8YP6 - chains a and k of the 20 polymer chains in the assembly; structure by electron microscopy, 4.70 A resolution (low resolution: residue-level contacts below are approximate; hydrogen-bond / salt-bridge calls are withheld).

Chain a:
Molecule: 16S rRNA
Source organism: Mycolicibacterium smegmatis MC2 155
Sequence (1510 nucleotides; row label = number of the first residue in the row):
     9 UGGAGAGUUUGAUCCUGGCUCAGGACGAACGCUGGCGGCGUGCUUAACAC
    59 AUGCAAGUCGAACGGAAAGGCCCUUUCGGGGGUACUCGAGUGGCGAACGG
   109 GUGAGUAACACGUGGGUGAUCUGCCCUGCACUUUGGGAUAAGCCUGGGAA
   159 ACUGGGUCUAAUACCGAAUACACCCUGCUGGUCGCAUGGCCUGGUAGGGG
   209 AAAGCUUUUGCGGUGUGGGAUGGGCCCGCGGCCUAUCAGCUUGUUGGUGG
   259 GGUGAUGGCCUACCAAGGCGACGACGGGUAGCCGGCCUGAGAGGGUGACC
   309 GGCCACACUGGGACUGAGAUACGGCCCAGACUCCUACGGGAGGCAGCAGU
   359 GGGGAAUAUUGCACAAUGGGCGCAAGCCUGAUGCAGCGACGCCGCGUGAG
   409 GGAUGACGGCCUUCGGGUUGUAAACCUCUUUCAGCACAGACGAAGCGCAA
   459 GUGACGGUAUGUGCAGAAGAAGGACCGGCCAACUACGUGCCAGCAGCCGC
   509 GGUAAUACGUAGGGUCCGAGCGUUGUCCGGAAUUACUGGGCGUAAAGAGC
   559 UCGUAGGUGGUUUGUCGCGUUGUUCGUGAAAACUCACAGCUUAACUGUGG
   609 GCGUGCGGGCGAUACGGGCAGACUAGAGUACUGCAGGGGAGACUGGAAUU
   659 CCUGGUGUAGCGGUGGAAUGCGCAGAUAUCAGGAGGAACACCGGUGGCGA
   709 AGGCGGGUCUCUGGGCAGUAACUGACGCUGAGGAGCGAAAGCGUGGGGAG
   759 CGAACAGGAUUAGAUACCCUGGUAGUCCACGCCGUAAACGGUGGGUACUA
   809 GGUGUGGGUUUCCUUCCUUGGGAUCCGUGCCGUAGCUAACGCAUUAAGUA
   859 CCCCGCCUGGGGAGUACGGCCGCAAGGCUAAAACUCAAAGGAAUUGACGG
   909 GGGCCCGCACAAGCGGCGGAGCAUGUGGAUUAAUUCGAUGCAACGCGAAG
   959 AACCUUACCUGGGUUUGACAUGCACAGGACGCCGGCAGAGAUGUCGGUUC
  1009 CCUUGUGGCCUGUGUGCAGGUGGUGCAUGGCUGUCGUCAGCUCGUGUCGU
  1059 GAGAUGUUGGGUUAAGUCCCGCAACGAGCGCAACCCUUGUCUCAUGUUGC
  1109 CAGCACGUUAUGGUGGGGACUCGUGAGAGACUGCCGGGGUCAACUCGGAG
  1159 GAAGGUGGGGAUGACGUCAAGUCAUCAUGCCCCUUAUGUCCAGGGCUUCA
  1209 CACAUGCUACAAUGGCCGGUACAAAGGGCUGCGAUGCCGUGAGGUGGAGC
  1259 GAAUCCUUUCAAAGCCGGUCUCAGUUCGGAUCGGGGUCUGCAACUCGACC
  1309 CCGUGAAGUCGGAGUCGCUAGUAAUCGCAGAUCAGCAACGCUGCGGUGAA
  1359 UACGUUCCCGGGCCUUGUACACACCGCCCGUCACGUCAUGAAAGUCGGUA
  1409 ACACCCGAAGCCGGUGGCCUAACCCUUGUGGAGGGAGCCGUCGAAGGUGG
  1459 GAUCGGCGAUUGGGACGAAGUCGUAACAAGGUAGCCGUACCGGAAGGUGC
  1509 GGCUGGAUCA
Disordered / not traced: 823-826

Chain k:
Protein: Small ribosomal subunit protein uS11
Source organism: Mycolicibacterium smegmatis MC2 155
Reference sequence: A0QSL6 (RS11_MYCS2); numbering as in UniProt (aligned over 22-138)
Sequence (117 residues; row label = number of the first residue in the row):
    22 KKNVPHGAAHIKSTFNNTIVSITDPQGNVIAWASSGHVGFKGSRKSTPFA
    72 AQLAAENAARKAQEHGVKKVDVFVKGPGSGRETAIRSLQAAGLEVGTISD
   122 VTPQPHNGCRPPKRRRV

Interface between chain a and chain k:
Pairs across the interface - 91 pairs, chain a then chain k:
  G654(a) with His127(k)
  A655(a) with Gln125(k); Pro126(k); His127(k); Gly129(k)
  A656(a) with Pro124(k); Gln125(k); Pro126(k); Cys130(k)
  U657(a) with Pro124(k); Cys130(k)
  G663(a) with Gly48(k); Asn49(k)
  U664(a) with Asn49(k); Val50(k)
  G665(a) with Val50(k); Ile51(k); Trp53(k)
  U666(a) with Trp53(k)
  A667(a) with His58(k)
  G668(a) with Trp53(k); Ser55(k); Gly57(k); His58(k)
  C669(a) with Asn38(k); Ile40(k); Ser55(k); Ser56(k); Gly57(k); Lys66(k)
  G670(a) with Lys33(k); Thr35(k); Asn37(k); Asn38(k); Lys66(k)
  G671(a) with Phe36(k); Asn37(k); Gly63(k); Lys66(k)
  U672(a) with Asn37(k); Gly63(k); Arg136(k)
  G673(a) with Arg136(k); Val138(k)
  G674(a) with Ser64(k)
  A675(a) with Gly63(k)
  A684(a) with Trp53(k)
  U685(a) with Lys33(k); Ile40(k); Trp53(k)
  A686(a) with Lys33(k); Ser42(k); Val50(k)
  U687(a) with His31(k); Thr44(k); Gly48(k); Val50(k); Lys96(k)
  C688(a) with His31(k); Gly48(k); Lys96(k)
  G694(a) with Cys130(k)
  A695(a) with Gly129(k)
  A696(a) with Asn128(k); Gly129(k)
  C697(a) with His127(k); Asn128(k)
  A698(a) with Gln125(k); His127(k); Asn128(k)
  G758(a) with Arg131(k)
  C759(a) with Arg131(k); Pro132(k); Pro133(k)
  G760(a) with Pro133(k); Lys134(k)
  A761(a) with Lys134(k)
  C775(a) with Arg137(k); Val138(k)
  C776(a) with Arg136(k); Arg137(k); Val138(k)
  C777(a) with Arg136(k)
  U1490(a) with Arg137(k)
  A1491(a) with Arg135(k); Arg137(k)
  G1505(a) with Arg137(k)
  U1506(a) with Lys134(k); Arg137(k)
  G1507(a) with Lys134(k)
  C1508(a) with Arg131(k)
Interface residues without a listed pair, chain a (44 interface residues in all): G653, G693, A774, U784
Interface residues without a listed pair, chain k (41 interface residues in all): Gln47, Ala52, Phe61, Lys62

Overview:
44 residues of chain a and 41 residues of chain k are in contact.
Here chain a is 16S rRNA and chain k is Small ribosomal subunit protein uS11, both from Mycolicibacterium
smegmatis MC2 155. Entry 8YP6 (Cryo-EM map of 30S ribosomal subunit in complex with MetAP1c of Mycobacterium
smegmatis) was determined by electron microscopy.
